PDB entry 2ZWE | X-ray diffraction, 1.32 A resolution | chains A and B

== Chain A ==
Name: Tyrosinase
From: Streptomyces castaneoglobisporus
Notes: EC 1.14.18.1
Reference sequence: Q83WS2 (Q83WS2_9ACTN); residue numbers follow UniProt; this construct covers 1-273
Chain sequence (281 residues; each row starts with the number of its first residue):
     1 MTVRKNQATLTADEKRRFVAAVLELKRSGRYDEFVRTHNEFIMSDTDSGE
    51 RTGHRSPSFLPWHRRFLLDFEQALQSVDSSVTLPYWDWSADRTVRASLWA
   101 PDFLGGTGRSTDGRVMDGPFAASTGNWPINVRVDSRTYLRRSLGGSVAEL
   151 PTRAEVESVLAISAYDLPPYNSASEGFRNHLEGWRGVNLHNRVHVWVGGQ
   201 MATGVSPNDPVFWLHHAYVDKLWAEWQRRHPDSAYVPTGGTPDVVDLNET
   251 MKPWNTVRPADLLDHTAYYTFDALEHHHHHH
Not modelled in the structure: 1, 278-281
Sequence notes: conflict S123 (Phe in Q83WS2); expression tag (274-281)
Ion coordination: Cu ion site 1: H38, H54, H63 (shared with Y98(B) of chain B); Cu ion site 2: H190, H194, H216; Cu ion site 3 near H277 (its only coordinating residue here)

== Chain B ==
Name: MelC
From: Streptomyces castaneoglobisporus
Reference sequence: Q83WS1 (Q83WS1_9ACTN); residues 1-126 here = UniProt positions 1-126
Chain sequence (134 residues; row label = number of the first residue in the row):
     1 MPEITRRRALTAAAAVAATASAAVTLAAPAASAAGHHEPAAPESFDEVYK
    51 GRRIQGRPARGAAHHHEHGGGYEVFVDGVQLHVMRNADGSWISVVSHYDP
   101 VPTPRAAARAAVDELQGAPLLPFPANLEHHHHHH
Not modelled in the structure: 1-39, 60-65, 124-134
Sequence notes: conflict R60 (Gly in Q83WS1), A62 (Gly in Q83WS1); expression tag (127-134)
Modified / non-standard residues: Y98 (3,4-dihydroxyphenylalanine; DAH)
Ion coordination: Cu ion site 1: H68, H82, M84, H97; Cu ion site 2: Y98 (shared with H38(A), H54(A), H63(A) of chain A)

== How chain A and chain B interact ==
Residue-residue contacts (64; chain A residue first):
  H38(A) with Y98(B)
  N39(A) with V94(B)
  E40(A) with H66(B), salt bridge
  I42(A) with M84(B); H97(B), hydrogen bond (backbone-side chain); Y98(B)
  M43(A) with H66(B); E67(B); H68(B), hydrogen bond (backbone-backbone); H82(B); M84(B); F123(B), hydrophobic
  S44(A) with H66(B), hydrogen bond (side chain-backbone); E67(B), hydrogen bond (side chain-backbone); H68(B)
  D45(A) with M84(B)
  T46(A) with H68(B)
  D47(A) with N86(B); A87(B), hydrogen bond (side chain-backbone)
  H54(A) with Y98(B)
  R55(A) with M84(B); N86(B), hydrogen bond; I92(B)
  T111(A) with Q116(B)
  D112(A) with Q116(B)
  R132(A) with L121(B)
  V133(A) with V94(B), hydrophobic; V95(B), hydrophobic; L120(B); L121(B), hydrogen bond (backbone-backbone)
  D134(A) with L115(B); P119(B); L121(B)
  S135(A) with A118(B); P119(B), hydrogen bond (backbone-backbone); L121(B)
  R136(A) with E114(B), salt bridge; L115(B), hydrogen bond (side chain-backbone); Q116(B); A118(B)
  R140(A) with E114(B), salt bridge
  S172(A) with N86(B); A87(B)
  A173(A) with A87(B), hydrophobic
  W184(A) with I92(B), hydrophobic; H97(B); P100(B), hydrophobic
  R185(A) with D88(B), salt bridge
  H190(A) with Y98(B)
  N191(A) with Y98(B)
  H194(A) with Y98(B)
  V195(A) with Y98(B); D99(B)
  M201(A) with Y98(B)
  A202(A) with V95(B); S96(B); H97(B), hydrogen bond (backbone-backbone); Y98(B)
  T203(A) with V94(B); V95(B); Y98(B); E114(B)
  G204(A) with V94(B), hydrogen bond (backbone-backbone)
  S206(A) with Y98(B)
Also at the interface, not in a pair above, chain A (36 interface residues in all): S110, G113, N171, G199

== Summary ==
36 residues of chain A and 24 residues of chain B are in contact, with 11 hydrogen bonds and 4 salt bridges.
Among the polar pairs are E40(A)-H66(B), R136(A)-E114(B) and R140(A)-E114(B). H38(A), H54(A), H63(A) and
Y98(B) form the Cu ion site 2.
Chain A is Tyrosinase and chain B is MelC, both from Streptomyces castaneoglobisporus; the structure, Crystal
structure of the copper-bound tyrosinase in complex with a caddie protein from streptomyces
castaneoglobisporus obtained ..., was determined by X-ray diffraction.
